7X6L - chains A and C of the 12 polymer chains in the assembly; structure by electron microscopy, 3.70 A resolution.

== Chain A (and C) ==
Protein: Hemagglutinin
From: Influenza A virus (A/Hong Kong/1/1968(H3N2))
Notes: chain C of this document is another copy of the same molecule, construct and numbering; everything in this record applies to it too
UniProt: Q91MA7 (HEMA_I68A4); residues 1-329 here correspond to UniProt positions 17-345 (UniProt number = residue number + 16)
Amino-acid sequence (329 residues; each row starts with the number of its first residue):
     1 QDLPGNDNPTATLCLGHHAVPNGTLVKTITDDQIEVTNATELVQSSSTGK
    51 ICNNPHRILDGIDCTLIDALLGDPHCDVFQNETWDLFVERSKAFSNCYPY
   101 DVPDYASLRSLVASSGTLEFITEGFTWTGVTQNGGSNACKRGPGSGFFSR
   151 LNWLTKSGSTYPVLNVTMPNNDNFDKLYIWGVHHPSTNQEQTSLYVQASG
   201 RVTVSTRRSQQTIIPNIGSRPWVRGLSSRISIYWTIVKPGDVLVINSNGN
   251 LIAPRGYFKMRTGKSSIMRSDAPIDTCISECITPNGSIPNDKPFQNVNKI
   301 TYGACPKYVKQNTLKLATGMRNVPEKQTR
Not modelled in the structure: 1-8, 328-329
Sequence notes: conflict P9 (Ser25 in Q91MA7)
Disulfides: C52-C277, C64-C76, C97-C139, C281-C305

== Interface between chain A and chain C ==
Pairs across the interface (25):
  D101(A) - R208(C)
  D101(A) - Q210(C)  hydrogen bond (side chain-backbone)
  H184(A) - Q210(C)  hydrogen bond
  P215(A) - R201(C)  hydrogen bond (backbone-side chain)
  N216(A) - R201(C)
  N216(A) - T212(C)
  I217(A) - R201(C)
  S219(A) - S205(C)  hydrogen bond (backbone-side chain)
  S219(A) - V244(C)
  S219(A) - N246(C)
  R220(A) - T203(C)
  R220(A) - S205(C)  hydrogen bond
  R220(A) - Q210(C)  hydrogen bond
  P221(A) - S205(C)
  P221(A) - T206(C)
  P221(A) - R207(C)
  P221(A) - V242(C)
  P221(A) - V244(C)  hydrophobic
  W222(A) - R207(C)
  V223(A) - R207(C)
  R229(A) - T206(C)  hydrogen bond (side chain-backbone)
  R229(A) - R207(C)  hydrogen bond (side chain-backbone)
  R229(A) - R208(C)
  R229(A) - S209(C)  hydrogen bond (side chain-backbone)
  R229(A) - Q210(C)
Interface residues without a listed pair, chain A (14 interface residues in all): I214, G218, S231
Interface residues without a listed pair, chain C (13 interface residues in all): I214

== Summary ==
Chain A and chain C form an interface of 14 and 13 residues respectively; the contacts include 9 hydrogen
bonds. Polar contacts include D101(A)-Q210(C), H184(A)-Q210(C) and P215(A)-R201(C).
Both chains are Hemagglutinin (Influenza A virus (A/Hong Kong/1/1968(H3N2))). Entry 7X6L (Cryo-EM structure of
H3 hemagglutinin from A/HongKong/01/1968 in complex with a neutralizing antibody 28-12) was determined by
electron microscopy.
